PDB entry 4WO9 | X-ray diffraction, 1.99 A resolution | chain A

[Chain A]
Name: Lysozyme C
From: Gallus gallus
Notes: EC 3.2.1.17
Reference sequence: P00698 (LYSC_CHICK); residues 1-129 here correspond to UniProt positions 19-147 (UniProt number = residue number + 18)
Sequence (129 residues; numbered 1 to 129; the number before each row is that of its first residue):
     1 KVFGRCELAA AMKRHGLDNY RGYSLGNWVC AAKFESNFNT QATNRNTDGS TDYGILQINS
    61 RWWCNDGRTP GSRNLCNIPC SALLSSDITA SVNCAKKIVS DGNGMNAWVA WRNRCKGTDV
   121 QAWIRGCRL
Cystine bridges: C6-C127, C30-C115, C64-C80, C76-C94
Ion coordination: Na+ site 1 near Y23 (its only coordinating residue here); Na+ site 2: S60, C64, S72, R73
Swiss-Prot annotation at these positions:
  - active site: E35, D52
  - binding site (substrate): D101

[Summary]
The Na+ site 2 is built by S60, C64, S72 and R73. Curated annotation (UniProt) lists active-site residues E35
and D52 and substrate-binding residue D101.
Chain A is Lysozyme C (Gallus gallus); the structure, Lysozyme Post-Surface Acoustic Waves, was determined by
X-ray diffraction (same publication as 4WO6, 4WOA, 4WOB and 4WOC).
